PDB entry 3JB9 | electron microscopy, 3.60 A resolution | chains A and P of the 43 polymer chains in the assembly

[Chain A]
Molecule: Pre-mRNA-splicing factor spp42
Organism: Schizosaccharomyces pombe 972h-
Reference sequence: O14187 (SPP42_SCHPO); numbering as in UniProt (aligned over 1-2363)
Amino-acid sequence (2363 residues; numbered 1 to 2363; the number before each row is that of its first residue):
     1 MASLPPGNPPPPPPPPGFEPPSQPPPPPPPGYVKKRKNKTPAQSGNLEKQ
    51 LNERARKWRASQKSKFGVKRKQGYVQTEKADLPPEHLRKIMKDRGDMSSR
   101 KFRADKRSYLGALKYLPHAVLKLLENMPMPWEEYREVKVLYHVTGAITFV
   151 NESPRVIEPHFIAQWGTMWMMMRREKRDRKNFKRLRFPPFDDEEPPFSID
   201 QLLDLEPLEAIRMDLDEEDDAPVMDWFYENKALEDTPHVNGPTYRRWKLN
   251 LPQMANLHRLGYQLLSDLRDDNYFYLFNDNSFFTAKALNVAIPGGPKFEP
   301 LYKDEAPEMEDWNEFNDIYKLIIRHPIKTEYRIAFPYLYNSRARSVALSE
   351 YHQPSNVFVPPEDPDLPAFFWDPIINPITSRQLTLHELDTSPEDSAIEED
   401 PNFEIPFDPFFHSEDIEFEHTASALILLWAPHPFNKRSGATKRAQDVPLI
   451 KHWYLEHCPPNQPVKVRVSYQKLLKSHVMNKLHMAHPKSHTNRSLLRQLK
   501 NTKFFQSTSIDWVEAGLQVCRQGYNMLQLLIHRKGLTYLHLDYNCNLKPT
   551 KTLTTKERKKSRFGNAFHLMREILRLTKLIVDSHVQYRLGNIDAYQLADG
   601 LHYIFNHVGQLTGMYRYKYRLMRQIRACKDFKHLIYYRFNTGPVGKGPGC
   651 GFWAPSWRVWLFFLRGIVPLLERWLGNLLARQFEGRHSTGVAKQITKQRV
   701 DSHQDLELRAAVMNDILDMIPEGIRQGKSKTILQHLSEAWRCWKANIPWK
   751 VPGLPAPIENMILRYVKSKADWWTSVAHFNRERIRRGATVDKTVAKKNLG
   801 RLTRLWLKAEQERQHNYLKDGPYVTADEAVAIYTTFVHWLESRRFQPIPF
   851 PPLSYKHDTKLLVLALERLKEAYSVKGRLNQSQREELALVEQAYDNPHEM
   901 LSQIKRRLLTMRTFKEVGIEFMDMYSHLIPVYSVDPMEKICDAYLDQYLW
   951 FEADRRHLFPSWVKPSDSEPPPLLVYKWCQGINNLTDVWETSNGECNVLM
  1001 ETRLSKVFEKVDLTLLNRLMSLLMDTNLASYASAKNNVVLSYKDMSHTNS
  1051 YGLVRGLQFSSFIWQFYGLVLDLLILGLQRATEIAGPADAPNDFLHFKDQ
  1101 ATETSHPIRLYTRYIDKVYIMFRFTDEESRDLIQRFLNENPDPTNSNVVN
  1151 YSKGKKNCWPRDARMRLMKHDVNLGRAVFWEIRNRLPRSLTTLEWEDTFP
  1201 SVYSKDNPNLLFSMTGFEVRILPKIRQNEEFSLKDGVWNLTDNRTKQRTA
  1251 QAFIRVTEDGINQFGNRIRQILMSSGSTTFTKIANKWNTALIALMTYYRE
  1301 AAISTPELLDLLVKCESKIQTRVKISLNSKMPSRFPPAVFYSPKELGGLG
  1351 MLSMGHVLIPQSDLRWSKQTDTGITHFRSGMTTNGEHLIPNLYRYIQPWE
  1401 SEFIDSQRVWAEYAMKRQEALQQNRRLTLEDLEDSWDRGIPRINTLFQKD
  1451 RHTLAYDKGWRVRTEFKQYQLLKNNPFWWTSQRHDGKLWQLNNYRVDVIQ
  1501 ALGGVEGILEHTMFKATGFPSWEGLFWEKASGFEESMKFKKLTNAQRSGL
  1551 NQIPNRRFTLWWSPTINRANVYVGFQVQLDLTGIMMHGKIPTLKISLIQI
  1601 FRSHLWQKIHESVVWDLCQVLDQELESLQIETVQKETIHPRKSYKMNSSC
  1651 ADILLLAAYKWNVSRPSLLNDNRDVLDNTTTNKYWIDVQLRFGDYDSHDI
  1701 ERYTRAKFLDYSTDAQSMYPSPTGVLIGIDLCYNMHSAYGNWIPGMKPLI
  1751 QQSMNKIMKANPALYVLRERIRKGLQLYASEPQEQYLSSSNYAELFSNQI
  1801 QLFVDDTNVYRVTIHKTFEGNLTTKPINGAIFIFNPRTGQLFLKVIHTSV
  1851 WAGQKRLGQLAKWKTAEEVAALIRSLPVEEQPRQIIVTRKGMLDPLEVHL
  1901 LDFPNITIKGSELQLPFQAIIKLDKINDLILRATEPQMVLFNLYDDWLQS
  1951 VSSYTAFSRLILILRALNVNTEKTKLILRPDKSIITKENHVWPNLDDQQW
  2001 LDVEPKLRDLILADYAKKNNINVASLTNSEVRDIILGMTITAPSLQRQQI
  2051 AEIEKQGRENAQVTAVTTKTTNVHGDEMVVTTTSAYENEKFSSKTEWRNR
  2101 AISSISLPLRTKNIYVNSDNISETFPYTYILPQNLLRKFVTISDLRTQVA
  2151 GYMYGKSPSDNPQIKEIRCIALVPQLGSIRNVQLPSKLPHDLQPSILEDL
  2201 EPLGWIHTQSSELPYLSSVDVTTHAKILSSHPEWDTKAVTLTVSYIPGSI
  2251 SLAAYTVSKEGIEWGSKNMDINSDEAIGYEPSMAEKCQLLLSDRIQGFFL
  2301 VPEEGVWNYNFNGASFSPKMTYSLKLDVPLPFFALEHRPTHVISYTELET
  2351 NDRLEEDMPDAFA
Disordered / not traced: 1-46, 303-313, 1533-1538, 1781-1783, 2031-2363

[Chain P]
Molecule: U2 snRNA
Organism: Schizosaccharomyces pombe
Sequence (186 nucleotides; row label = number of the first residue in the row):
     1 AUUCUCUCUUUGCCUUUUGGCUUAGAUCAAGUGUAGUAUCUGUUCUUUUC
    51 AGUUUAAUCGCUGAAAUCACCUCACUGAGGUGUUUCCGAUUAAUCUUGUU
   101 UUUGGUUUGAGUUGGAAAGCCUCUGGCUUGCUAUGCUUUCCGACACUGGU
   151 GUUCUUGCUAUUGCACUACUGGCAAGCGACGCCGAA
Disordered / not traced: 44-92, 109-111, 127-129, 142-152, 178-186

[How chain A and chain P interact]
Residue-residue contacts - 30 pairs, chain A then chain P:
  Asp701(A) with C21(P), hydrogen bond to the sugar; U22(P), sugar contact
  Asp705(A) with G20(P), sugar contact; C21(P), sugar contact
  Arg709(A) with G20(P), hydrogen bond to the sugar
  Arg725(A) with C13(P), hydrogen bond to the phosphate; C14(P), salt bridge to the phosphate
  Gly727(A) with U15(P), phosphate contact
  Lys730(A) with U16(P), base contact
  Thr731(A) with U16(P), hydrogen bond to the base
  Gln734(A) with U16(P), hydrogen bond to the base; U17(P), phosphate contact; U18(P), hydrogen bond to the phosphate
  Ser737(A) with C21(P), phosphate contact
  Trp740(A) with U22(P), hydrogen bond to the phosphate
  Lys744(A) with U22(P), salt bridge to the phosphate
  Lys769(A) with U22(P), salt bridge to the phosphate
  Trp773(A) with U23(P), phosphate contact
  Lys796(A) with U23(P), base contact
  Lys797(A) with U22(P), sugar contact; U23(P), phosphate contact
  Arg801(A) with U23(P), salt bridge to the phosphate
  Arg804(A) with A24(P), salt bridge to the phosphate
  Asn880(A) with C28(P), phosphate contact
  Gln881(A) with A29(P), hydrogen bond to the phosphate
  Arg884(A) with A30(P), hydrogen bond to the base
  Lys1043(A) with U23(P), hydrogen bond to the sugar; A24(P), base contact; A26(P), salt bridge to the phosphate
  Asp1044(A) with A24(P), base contact
Other interface residues (no listed pair), chain A (25 interface residues in all): Ser702, Leu733, Phe1539
Other interface residues (no listed pair), chain P (16 interface residues in all): G31

[Overview]
Chain A and chain P form an interface of 25 and 16 residues respectively; the contacts include 10 hydrogen
bonds and 6 salt bridges. Among the polar pairs are Thr731(A)-U16(P), Gln734(A)-U16(P) and Arg884(A)-A30(P).
Chain A is Pre-mRNA-splicing factor spp42 (Schizosaccharomyces pombe 972h-) and chain P is U2 snRNA
(Schizosaccharomyces pombe); the structure, Cryo-EM structure of the yeast spliceosome at 3.6 angstrom
resolution, was determined by electron microscopy.
